PDB entry 6YVP | X-ray diffraction, 2.77 A resolution | chain AAA

Chain AAA:
Name: Histidine triad nucleotide-binding protein 2, mitochondrial
Organism: Homo sapiens
Notes: EC 3.-.-.-
Reference sequence: Q9BX68 (HINT2_HUMAN); numbering as in UniProt (aligned over 1-163)
Amino-acid sequence (163 residues; each row starts with the number of its first residue):
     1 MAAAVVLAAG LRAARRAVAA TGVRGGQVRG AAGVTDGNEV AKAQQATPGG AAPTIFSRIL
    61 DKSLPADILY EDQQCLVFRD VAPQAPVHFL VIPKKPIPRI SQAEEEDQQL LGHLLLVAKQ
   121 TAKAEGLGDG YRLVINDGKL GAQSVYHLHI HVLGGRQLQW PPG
Disordered / not traced: 1-51
Residues lining bound ligands: 2'-deoxyguanosine-5'-monophosphate (DGP): I55, F56, I59, L64, F78, R79, D80, V81, H88, L90, N136, A142, Q143, S144, V145, H149, H151
UniProt features mapped onto this chain:
  - motif: H147 to H151 (Histidine triad motif)
  - active site: H149 (Tele-AMP-histidine intermediate)
  - binding site (AMP): S63, D80, N136, A142 to V145, H149 to H151
  - modified residue (N6-acetyllysine): K119, K139
  - mutagenesis: H149 (H149A: Loss of adenosine phosphoramidase activity)

Overview:
Chain AAA binds 2'-deoxyguanosine-5'-monophosphate. Curated annotation (UniProt) lists active-site residue
H149, 10 AMP-binding residues and one mutagenesis site.
Chain AAA is Histidine triad nucleotide-binding protein 2, mitochondrial (Homo sapiens); the structure, Human
histidine triad nucleotide-binding protein 2 (hHINT2) complexed with dGMP and refined to 2.77 A, was
determined by X-ray diffraction together with 6YI0, 6YPR, 6YPX, 6YQD and 6YQM from the same study.
